3J9F - chains 1 and 3 of the 7 polymer chains in the assembly; structure by electron microscopy, 9.00 A resolution (very low resolution: no residue pairs are listed; an interface is given only as per-side residue counts).

== Chain 1 ==
Name: Protein VP1
From: Human poliovirus 1 Mahoney
UniProt: P03300 (POLG_POL1M); residues 1-302 here correspond to UniProt positions 580-881 (UniProt number = residue number + 579)
Chain sequence (302 residues; row label = number of the first residue in the row):
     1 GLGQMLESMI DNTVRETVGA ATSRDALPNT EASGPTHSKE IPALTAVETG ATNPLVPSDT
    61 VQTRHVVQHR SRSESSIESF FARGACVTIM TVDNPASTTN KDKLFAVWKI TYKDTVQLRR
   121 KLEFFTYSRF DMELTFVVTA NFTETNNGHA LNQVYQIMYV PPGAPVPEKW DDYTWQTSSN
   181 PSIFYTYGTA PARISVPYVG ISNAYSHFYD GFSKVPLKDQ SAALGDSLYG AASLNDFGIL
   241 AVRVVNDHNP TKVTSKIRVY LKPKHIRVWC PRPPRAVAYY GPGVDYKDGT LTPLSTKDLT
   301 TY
Disordered / not traced: 1-19
Curated features (UniProtKB/Swiss-Prot):
  - region: Gly1 to Ala21 (Amphipathic alpha-helix)
  - site: Tyr302 (Cleavage)

== Chain 3 ==
Name: Protein VP3
From: Human poliovirus 1 Mahoney
UniProt: P03300 (POLG_POL1M); residues 1-238 here correspond to UniProt positions 342-579 (UniProt number = residue number + 341)
Chain sequence (238 residues; numbered 1 to 238; the number before each row is that of its first residue):
     1 GLPVMNTPGS NQYLTADNFQ SPCALPEFDV TPPIDIPGEV KNMMELAEID TMIPFDLSAT
    61 KKNTMEMYRV RLSDKPHTDD PILCLSLSPA SDPRLSHTML GEILNYYTHW AGSLKFTFLF
   121 CGSMMATGKL LVSYAPPGAD PPKKRKEAML GTHVIWDIGL QSSCTMVVPW ISNTTYRQTI
   181 DDSFTEGGYI SVFYQTRIVV PLSTPREMDI LGFVSACNDF SVRLLRDTTH IEQKALAQ
Disordered / not traced: 236-238
Sequence notes: conflict Ser123 (Phe464 in P03300)
Curated features (UniProtKB/Swiss-Prot):
  - site: Gln238 (Cleavage)

== Interface between chain 1 and chain 3 ==
At this resolution (9 A) residue pairs are not listed: 79 residues of chain 1 and 94 of chain 3 lie at the interface.

== Summary ==
79 residues of chain 1 face 94 of chain 3 across their interface.
Chain 1 is Protein VP1 and chain 3 is Protein VP3, both from Human poliovirus 1 Mahoney; the structure,
Poliovirus complexed with soluble, deglycosylated poliovirus receptor (Pvr) at 4 degrees C, was determined by
electron microscopy together with 3J8F from the same study.
